7ZC6 - chains B and G of the 6 polymer chains in the assembly; structure by electron microscopy, 4.27 A resolution (low resolution: residue-level contacts below are approximate; hydrogen-bond / salt-bridge calls are withheld).

[Chain B]
Molecule: RnfB
Source organism: Clostridium tetanomorphum
Sequence (274 residues; each row starts with the number of its first residue):
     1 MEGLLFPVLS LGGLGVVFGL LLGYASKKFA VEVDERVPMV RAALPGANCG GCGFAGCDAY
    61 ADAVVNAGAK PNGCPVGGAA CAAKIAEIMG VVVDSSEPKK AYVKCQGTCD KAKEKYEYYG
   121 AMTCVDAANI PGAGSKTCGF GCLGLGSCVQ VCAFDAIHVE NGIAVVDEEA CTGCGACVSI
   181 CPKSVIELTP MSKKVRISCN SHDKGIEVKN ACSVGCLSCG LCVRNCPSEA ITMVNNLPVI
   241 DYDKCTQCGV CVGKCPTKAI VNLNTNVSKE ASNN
Not modelled in the structure: 31-94, 267-274
Ion coordination: 4Fe-4S cluster Fe site 1: Cys105, Cys138, Cys199, Cys212; 4Fe-4S cluster Fe site 2: Cys124, Cys142, Cys148, Cys181; 4Fe-4S cluster Fe site 3: Cys152, Cys171, Cys174, Cys177; 4Fe-4S cluster Fe site 4: Cys216, Cys219, Cys222, Cys255; 4Fe-4S cluster Fe site 5: Cys226, Cys245, Cys248, Cys251
Small-molecule neighbours:
  - 4Fe-4S cluster (SF4), molecule 1: Ala101, Cys152, Phe154, Ile157, Cys171, Thr172, Gly173, Cys174, Gly175, Ala176, Cys177
  - 4Fe-4S cluster (SF4), molecule 2: Lys104, Cys105, Gln106, Gly107, Lys136, Cys138, Phe140, Gly141, Ser198, Cys199, Asn200, Cys212, Val214, Gly215
  - 4Fe-4S cluster (SF4), molecule 3: Cys124, Cys142, Leu143, Gly144, Gly146, Ser147, Cys148, Ala164, Cys177, Ile180, Cys181, Val185
  - 4Fe-4S cluster (SF4), molecule 4: Val195, Cys226, Pro227, Ser228, Ala230, Ile240, Cys245, Thr246, Gln247, Cys248, Gly249, Val250, Cys251
  - 4Fe-4S cluster (SF4), molecule 5: Cys216, Leu217, Ser218, Cys219, Gly220, Leu221, Cys222, Met233, Pro238, Cys255, Ala259

[Chain G]
Molecule: RnfG
Source organism: Clostridium tetanomorphum
Sequence (189 residues; numbered 1 to 189; the number before each row is that of its first residue):
     1 MKKVSSFKLG MVLLLIAAVC GLILGGVNQV TAEPIAIQNK KTLDEANKAI LPEASEFAEK
    61 TDIKGEGIVL GVTEGKSGSD LKGYTIKVAP KGYAGAIEMM VGVSTEGKVT GIKILNHAET
   121 PGLGANATDP KFSGQYANKP AKELKVVKGA ASGEDEIVAI TGATITSKAV TLGVNEAIKF
   181 YDTKLKGGK
Not modelled in the structure: 1, 189
Covalently attached groups: flavin mononucleotide (FMN) linked to Thr164
Small-molecule neighbours: FMN (flavin mononucleotide): Tyr93, Thr120, Leu123, Gly162, Ala163, Ile165, Thr166
From the paper describing this entry:
  - binding site for flavin mononucleotide: Thr164

[How chain B and chain G interact]
Pairs across the interface (11):
  Leu4(B) with Leu22(G)
  Val8(B) with Ala18(G); Leu22(G)
  Leu11(B) with Ala17(G)
  Gly15(B) with Leu13(G)
  Val16(B) with Gly10(G); Leu13(G); Leu14(G)
  Phe18(B) with Leu13(G)
  Gly23(B) with Ser6(G)
  Tyr24(B) with Ser6(G)
Other interface residues (no listed pair), chain B (12 interface residues in all): Met1, Pro7, Gly19, Ala30
Other interface residues (no listed pair), chain G (11 interface residues in all): Lys2, Gly21, Gly26, Gln29

[Summary]
Chain B and chain G form an interface of 12 and 11 residues respectively. Chain B binds 5 copies of 4Fe-4S
cluster. Flavin mononucleotide is covalently linked to Thr164(G). Cys105(B), Cys138(B), Cys199(B) and
Cys212(B) coordinate 4Fe-4S cluster Fe site 1. From the paper: a binding site for flavin mononucleotide at
Thr164(G).
Chain B is RnfB and chain G is RnfG, both from Clostridium tetanomorphum; the structure, Na+ - translocating
ferredoxin: NAD+ reductase (Rnf) of C. tetanomorphum, was determined by electron microscopy.
